PDB entry 7WM4 | electron microscopy, 3.20 A resolution | chains D and B of the 6 polymer chains in the assembly

Chain D:
Molecule: Toll-like receptor 3
Source organism: Mus musculus
UniProtKB: Q99MB1 (TLR3_MOUSE); numbering as in UniProt (aligned over 26-705)
Chain sequence (680 residues; row label = number of the first residue in the row):
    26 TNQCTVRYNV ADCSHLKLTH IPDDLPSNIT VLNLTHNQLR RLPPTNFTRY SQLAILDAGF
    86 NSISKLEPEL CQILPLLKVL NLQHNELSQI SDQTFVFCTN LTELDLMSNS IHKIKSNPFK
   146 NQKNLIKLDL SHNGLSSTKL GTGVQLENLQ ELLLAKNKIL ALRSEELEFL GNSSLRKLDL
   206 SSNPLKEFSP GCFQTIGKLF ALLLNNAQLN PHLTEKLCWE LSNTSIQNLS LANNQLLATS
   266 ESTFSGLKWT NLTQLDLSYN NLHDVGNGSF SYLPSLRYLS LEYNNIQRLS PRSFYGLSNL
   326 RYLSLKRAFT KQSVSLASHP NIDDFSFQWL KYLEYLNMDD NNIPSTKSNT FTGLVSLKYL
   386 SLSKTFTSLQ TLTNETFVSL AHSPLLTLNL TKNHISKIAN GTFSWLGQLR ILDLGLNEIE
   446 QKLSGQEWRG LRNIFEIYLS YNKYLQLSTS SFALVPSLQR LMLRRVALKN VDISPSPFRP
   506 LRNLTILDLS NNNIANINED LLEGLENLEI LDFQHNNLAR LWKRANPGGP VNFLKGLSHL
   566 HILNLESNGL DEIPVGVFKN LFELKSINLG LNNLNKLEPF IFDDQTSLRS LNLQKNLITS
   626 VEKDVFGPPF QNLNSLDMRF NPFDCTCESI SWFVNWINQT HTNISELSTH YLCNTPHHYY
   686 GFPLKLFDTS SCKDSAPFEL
Disordered / not traced: 26-27, 548-550, 699-705
Swiss-Prot annotation at these positions:
  - glycosylation (N-linked (GlcNAc...) asparagine): Asn-53, Asn-58, Asn-71, Asn-125, Asn-197, Asn-248, Asn-253, Asn-276, Asn-292, Asn-399, Asn-414, Asn-425, Asn-508, Asn-663, Asn-668
Disulfide bonds: Cys-29/Cys-38, Cys-96/Cys-123, Cys-650/Cys-678, Cys-652/Cys-697
Glycans and other covalent adducts: N-acetylglucosamine (NAG) linked to Asn-71, Asn-197, Asn-248, Asn-253, Asn-276, Asn-292, Asn-399, Asn-414, Asn-425, Asn-508
Reported in the primary citation:
  - mutagenesis - N542A: decreased signaling

Chain B:
Molecule: 81-nt RNA strand
Sequence (81 nucleotides; each row starts with the number of its first residue):
     6 AAAAAAAAAA AAAAAAAAAA AAAAAAAAAA AAAAAAAAAA UUUUUUUUUU UUUUUUUUUU
    66 UUUUUUUUUU UUUUUUUUUU U

Interface between chain D and chain B:
Pairs across the interface (24):
  His-40(D) with A12(B), salt bridge to the phosphate; A13(B), phosphate contact
  Lys-42(D) with A12(B), hydrogen bond to the sugar
  His-61(D) with A11(B), phosphate contact; A12(B), phosphate contact
  Asn-62(D) with A11(B), hydrogen bond to the sugar; A12(B), phosphate contact
  Gln-63(D) with A11(B), sugar contact; A12(B), hydrogen bond to the sugar
  Phe-85(D) with A10(B), hydrogen bond to the sugar; A11(B), sugar contact
  Asn-86(D) with A10(B), hydrogen bond to the sugar; A11(B), hydrogen bond to the sugar
  Ser-87(D) with A10(B), hydrogen bond to the base; A11(B), base contact
  His-109(D) with A10(B), hydrogen bond to the sugar
  Glu-111(D) with A9(B), base contact; A10(B), base contact
  Asn-518(D) with A32(B), base contact
  Ala-520(D) with A33(B), sugar contact
  Arg-545(D) with A33(B), hydrogen bond to the sugar; A34(B), hydrogen bond to the sugar
  Lys-620(D) with A24(B), phosphate contact; A25(B), phosphate contact
Interface residues without a listed pair, chain B (11 interface residues in all): A31

Overview:
14 residues of chain D and 11 residues of chain B are in contact; the contacts include 10 hydrogen bonds and 1
salt bridge. Polar contacts include Ser-87(D)/A10(B), Lys-42(D)/A12(B) and Asn-62(D)/A11(B). Covalently linked
N-acetylglucosamine: at Asn-71(D), Asn-197(D), Asn-248(D), Asn-253(D), Asn-276(D) and Asn-292(D) and 4 more.
The paper reports that N542A of chain D reduces signaling.
Here chain D is Toll-like receptor 3 (Mus musculus) and chain B is an 81-nt RNA strand. Entry 7WM4 (Cryo-EM
structure of tetrameric TLR3 in complex with dsRNA (90 bp)) was determined by electron microscopy.
